PDB entry 8DR1 | electron microscopy, 2.14 A resolution | chains A and B of the 12 polymer chains in the assembly

Chain A:
Name: Replication factor C subunit 1
Organism: Saccharomyces cerevisiae
UniProt: P38630 (RFC1_YEAST); residue numbers follow UniProt; this construct covers 1-861
Sequence (918 residues; numbered 1 to 918; the number before each row is that of its first residue):
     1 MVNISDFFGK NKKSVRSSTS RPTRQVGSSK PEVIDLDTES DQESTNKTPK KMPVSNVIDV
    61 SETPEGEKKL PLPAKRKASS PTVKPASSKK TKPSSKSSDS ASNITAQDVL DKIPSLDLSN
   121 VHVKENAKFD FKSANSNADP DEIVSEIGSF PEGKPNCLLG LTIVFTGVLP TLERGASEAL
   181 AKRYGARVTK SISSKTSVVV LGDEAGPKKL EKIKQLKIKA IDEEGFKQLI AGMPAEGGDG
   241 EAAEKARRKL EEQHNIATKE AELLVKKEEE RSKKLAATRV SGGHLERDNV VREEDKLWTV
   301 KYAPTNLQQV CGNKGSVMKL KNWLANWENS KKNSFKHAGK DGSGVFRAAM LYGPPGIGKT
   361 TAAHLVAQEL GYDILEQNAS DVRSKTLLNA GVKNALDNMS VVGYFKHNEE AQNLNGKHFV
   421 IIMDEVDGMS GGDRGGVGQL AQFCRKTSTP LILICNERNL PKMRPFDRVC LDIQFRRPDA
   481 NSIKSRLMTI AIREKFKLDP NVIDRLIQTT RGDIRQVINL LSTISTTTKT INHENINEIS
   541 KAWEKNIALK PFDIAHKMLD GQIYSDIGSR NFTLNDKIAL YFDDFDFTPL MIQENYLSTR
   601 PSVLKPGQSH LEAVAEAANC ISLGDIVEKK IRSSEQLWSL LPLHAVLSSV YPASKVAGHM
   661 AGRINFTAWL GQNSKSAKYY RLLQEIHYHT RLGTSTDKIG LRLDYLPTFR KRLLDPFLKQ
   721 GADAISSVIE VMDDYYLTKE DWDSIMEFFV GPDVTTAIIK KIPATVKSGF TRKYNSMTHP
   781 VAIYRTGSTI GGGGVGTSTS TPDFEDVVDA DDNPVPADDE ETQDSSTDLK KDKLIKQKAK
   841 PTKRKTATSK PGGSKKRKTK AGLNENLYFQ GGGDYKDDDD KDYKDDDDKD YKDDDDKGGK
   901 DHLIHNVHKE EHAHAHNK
Disordered / not traced: 1-287, 408-412, 786-918
Differences from the reference sequence: expression tag (862-918)
Swiss-Prot annotation at these positions:
  - motif (Nuclear localization signal): Lys-830 to Leu-834, Lys-855 to Lys-860
  - binding site (ATP): Thr-299, Cys-311, Gly-353 to Thr-361, Asn-456
  - modified residue: Thr-38 (Phosphothreonine), Ser-40 (Phosphoserine), Thr-63 (Phosphothreonine)
  - mutagenesis: Asp-427 (D427H: In cs mutant CDC44-2; causes cell cycle arrest), Gly-436 (G436R: In cs mutant CDC44-3/4; causes cell cycle arrest), Gly-512 (G512A: In cs mutant CDC44-9; no effect), Asp-513 (D513N: In cs mutants CDC44-1/5/8 and CDC44-9; causes cell cycle arrest)
Bound ions: Mg2+: Thr-360 (together with ATP-gamma-S)
Small-molecule neighbours: ATP-gamma-S (AGS; phosphothiophosphoric acid-adenylate ester): Thr-299, Tyr-302, Ala-303, Pro-304, Gln-309, Val-310, Cys-311, Pro-354, Pro-355, Gly-356, Ile-357, Gly-358, Lys-359, Thr-360, Thr-361, Asn-456, Arg-486, Ile-514, Arg-515, Ile-518
What the authors report for this chain:
  - binding site for the 13-nt DNA strand: Asn-459, Gln-474, Arg-477, Phe-552, Phe-587, Phe-666, Leu-670
  - binding site for the 13-nt DNA strand: Lys-314, Gly-315, His-556, Ile-664

Chain B:
Name: Replication factor C subunit 4
Organism: Saccharomyces cerevisiae
UniProt: P40339 (RFC4_YEAST); numbering as in UniProt (aligned over 1-323)
Sequence (323 residues; numbered 1 to 323; the number before each row is that of its first residue):
     1 MSKTLSLQLP WVEKYRPQVL SDIVGNKETI DRLQQIAKDG NMPHMIISGM PGIGKTTSVH
    61 CLAHELLGRS YADGVLELNA SDDRGIDVVR NQIKHFAQKK LHLPPGKHKI VILDEADSMT
   121 AGAQQALRRT MELYSNSTRF AFACNQSNKI IEPLQSRCAI LRYSKLSDED VLKRLLQIIK
   181 LEDVKYTNDG LEAIIFTAEG DMRQAINNLQ STVAGHGLVN ADNVFKIVDS PHPLIVKKML
   241 LASNLEDSIQ ILRTDLWKKG YSSIDIVTTS FRVTKNLAQV KESVRLEMIK EIGLTHMRIL
   301 EGVGTYLQLA SMLAKIHKLN NKA
Disordered / not traced: 1-3, 322-323
Swiss-Prot annotation at these positions:
  - binding site (ATP): Val-12, Val-24, Gly-49 to Thr-57, Asn-145, Arg-203
Bound ions: Mg2+: Thr-56 (together with ATP-gamma-S)
Small-molecule neighbours:
  - ATP-gamma-S (AGS; phosphothiophosphoric acid-adenylate ester), molecule 1: Val-12, Tyr-15, Arg-16, Pro-17, Asp-22, Ile-23, Val-24, Met-50, Pro-51, Gly-52, Ile-53, Gly-54, Lys-55, Thr-56, Thr-57, Glu-115, Asn-145, Leu-166, Arg-174, Met-202, Arg-203, Ile-206
  - ATP-gamma-S (AGS), molecule 2: Arg-128, Glu-132, Pro-153, Arg-157

How chain A and chain B interact:
Contacting residue pairs (83; chain A residue first):
  Arg-292(A) with Pro-105(B)
  Glu-294(A) with Asn-41(B)
  Asp-295(A) with Asn-41(B); Pro-105(B); Gly-106(B); His-108(B), hydrogen bond (backbone-side chain); Arg-139(B), hydrogen bond (backbone-side chain)
  Lys-296(A) with Asn-41(B); Asn-136(B)
  Leu-297(A) with Pro-43(B), hydrophobic; His-44(B); Ser-135(B); Arg-139(B)
  Val-300(A) with Ser-135(B)
  Pro-355(A) with Glu-152(B)
  His-364(A) with Arg-129(B)
  Glu-376(A) with Arg-129(B), salt bridge
  Asn-378(A) with Arg-129(B)
  Ala-379(A) with Gln-125(B); Ala-126(B)
  Ser-380(A) with Arg-90(B); Lys-94(B); Ala-126(B)
  Val-382(A) with Arg-90(B)
  Glu-425(A) with Arg-128(B), salt bridge; Arg-129(B)
  Gly-428(A) with Gln-125(B)
  Asn-456(A) with Arg-128(B); Pro-153(B)
  Asp-513(A) with Ser-156(B), hydrogen bond
  Arg-515(A) with Glu-132(B), salt bridge; Ser-156(B), hydrogen bond; Arg-157(B)
  Gln-516(A) with Gln-155(B), hydrogen bond (side chain-backbone); Ser-156(B); Cys-158(B)
  Asn-519(A) with Ser-156(B), hydrogen bond (side chain-backbone); Arg-157(B); Cys-158(B)
  Thr-523(A) with Arg-32(B), hydrogen bond (backbone-side chain); Ala-159(B)
  Ile-524(A) with Arg-32(B), hydrogen bond (backbone-side chain)
  Thr-526(A) with Arg-32(B); Gln-35(B)
  Thr-527(A) with Arg-32(B)
  Thr-528(A) with Arg-32(B)
  Lys-541(A) with Arg-162(B)
  Ala-542(A) with Arg-162(B), hydrogen bond (backbone-side chain)
  Trp-543(A) with Ala-159(B), hydrophobic; Ile-160(B); Arg-162(B)
  Glu-544(A) with Arg-162(B), hydrogen bond (backbone-side chain)
  Lys-545(A) with Glu-152(B), salt bridge
  Asn-546(A) with Arg-162(B), hydrogen bond
  Ile-547(A) with Glu-152(B)
  Tyr-564(A) with Glu-282(B)
  Asp-566(A) with Lys-281(B)
  Ser-569(A) with Glu-282(B)
  Leu-574(A) with Glu-282(B), hydrogen bond (backbone-side chain); Leu-286(B), hydrophobic; Ile-289(B), hydrophobic
  Asn-575(A) with Lys-275(B); Asn-276(B), hydrogen bond
  Lys-577(A) with Glu-282(B), salt bridge
  Ile-578(A) with Lys-275(B)
  Cys-620(A) with Lys-290(B)
  Leu-623(A) with Lys-290(B)
  Val-627(A) with Met-297(B), hydrophobic
  Lys-630(A) with Met-297(B); Glu-301(B), salt bridge
  Ser-639(A) with Leu-300(B)
  Leu-640(A) with His-296(B); Met-297(B), hydrophobic; Leu-300(B), hydrophobic
  Pro-642(A) with Phe-271(B), hydrophobic
  Leu-643(A) with Gly-293(B)
  Val-646(A) with Ile-289(B), hydrophobic
  Leu-647(A) with Lys-290(B)
  Val-650(A) with Leu-286(B), hydrophobic
  Tyr-651(A) with Glu-287(B), hydrogen bond; Lys-290(B)
  Ser-654(A) with Leu-286(B)
  Lys-655(A) with Glu-287(B), salt bridge
Interface residues without a listed pair, chain A (62 interface residues in all): Val-291, Gly-356, Thr-360, Asp-424, Asp-427, Ile-563, Phe-572, Thr-573, Leu-637
Interface residues without a listed pair, chain B (46 interface residues in all): Asp-31, Ile-36, Met-42, Thr-130, Arg-285

Overview:
Chain A and chain B form an interface of 62 and 46 residues respectively, with 14 hydrogen bonds and 7 salt
bridges. Polar pairs include Glu-376(A)/Arg-129(B), Glu-425(A)/Arg-128(B) and Arg-515(A)/Glu-132(B). The paper
reports a binding site for the 13-nt DNA strand at Asn-459(A), Gln-474(A) and Arg-477(A) among others.
Chain A is Replication factor C subunit 1 and chain B is Replication factor C subunit 4, both from
Saccharomyces cerevisiae; the structure, Consensus closed state of RFC:PCNA bound to a 3' ss/dsDNA junction
(DNA2), was determined by electron microscopy together with 8DQW, 8DQX, 8DQZ, 8DR0, 8DR3, 8DR4 and 3 further
entries from the same study.
